8K21 - chains D and E of the 8 polymer chains in the assembly; structure by electron microscopy, 3.80 A resolution.

== Chain D (and E) ==
Molecule: Cas1
Organism: Vibrio phage ICP1_2004_A
Notes: chain E of this document is another copy of the same molecule, construct and numbering; everything in this record applies to it too
Reference sequence: F1D5W0 (F1D5W0_9CAUD); residues 1-295 here = UniProt positions 1-295
Sequence (295 residues; row label = number of the first residue in the row):
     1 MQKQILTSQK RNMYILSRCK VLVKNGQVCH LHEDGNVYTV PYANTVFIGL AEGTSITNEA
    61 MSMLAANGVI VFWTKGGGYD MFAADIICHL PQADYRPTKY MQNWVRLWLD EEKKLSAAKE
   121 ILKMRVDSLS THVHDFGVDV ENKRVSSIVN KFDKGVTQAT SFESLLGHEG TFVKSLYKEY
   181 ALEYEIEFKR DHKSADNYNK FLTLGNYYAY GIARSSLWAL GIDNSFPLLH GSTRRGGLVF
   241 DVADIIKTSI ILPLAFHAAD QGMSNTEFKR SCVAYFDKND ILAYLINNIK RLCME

== How chain D and chain E interact ==
Residue-residue contacts (97):
  K20(D) - S55(E)
  L50(D) - N58(E)
  A51(D) - N58(E)
  E52(D) - N58(E)
  T54(D) - T57(E)
  T54(D) - N58(E)  hydrogen bond (backbone-backbone)
  S55(D) - I56(E)
  S55(D) - T57(E)
  I56(D) - T54(E)
  I56(D) - S55(E)
  I56(D) - I56(E)  hydrogen bond (backbone-backbone)
  I56(D) - W73(E)
  T57(D) - T54(E)
  T57(D) - S55(E)
  T57(D) - W73(E)
  N58(D) - L50(E)
  N58(D) - A51(E)  hydrogen bond (side chain-backbone)
  N58(D) - E52(E)
  N58(D) - T54(E)  hydrogen bond (backbone-backbone)
  N58(D) - W73(E)
  N58(D) - T74(E)  hydrogen bond (side chain-backbone)
  N58(D) - F82(E)
  E59(D) - G53(E)
  M61(D) - W73(E)
  M61(D) - F82(E)
  M61(D) - A83(E)  hydrophobic
  S62(D) - F82(E)
  A65(D) - F82(E)  hydrophobic
  W73(D) - I56(E)
  W73(D) - N58(E)
  W73(D) - M61(E)
  T74(D) - N58(E)
  K75(D) - N58(E)
  K75(D) - S62(E)  hydrogen bond (backbone-side chain)
  G76(D) - S62(E)
  G77(D) - S62(E)
  D85(D) - P91(E)
  I87(D) - M61(E)  hydrophobic
  I87(D) - A65(E)  hydrophobic
  I87(D) - D85(E)
  C88(D) - A84(E)
  C88(D) - D85(E)
  H89(D) - M61(E)
  H89(D) - V71(E)
  H89(D) - W73(E)  hydrogen bond
  H89(D) - A84(E)
  L90(D) - A83(E)
  L90(D) - A84(E)  hydrogen bond (backbone-backbone)
  P91(D) - F82(E)
  Q92(D) - M81(E)
  Q92(D) - F82(E)  hydrogen bond (backbone-backbone)
  Q92(D) - A83(E)
  Q92(D) - A84(E)  hydrogen bond (side chain-backbone)
  Q92(D) - R214(E)
  Q92(D) - W218(E)
  A93(D) - F82(E)  hydrogen bond (backbone-backbone)
  A93(D) - R214(E)
  D94(D) - R235(E)  salt bridge
  Y95(D) - Y210(E)
  Y95(D) - R214(E)  hydrogen bond
  Y95(D) - R235(E)  hydrogen bond (backbone-side chain)
  Y95(D) - G236(E)
  Y95(D) - V239(E)  hydrophobic
  Y95(D) - F240(E)  hydrophobic
  R96(D) - R235(E)
  P97(D) - R235(E)
  T98(D) - S225(E)  hydrogen bond (side chain-backbone)
  T98(D) - S232(E)
  T98(D) - R234(E)
  M101(D) - D223(E)
  M101(D) - S225(E)
  M101(D) - F226(E)  hydrophobic
  Q102(D) - W108(E)
  Q102(D) - F226(E)
  Q102(D) - S232(E)  hydrogen bond (side chain-backbone)
  V105(D) - V105(E)  hydrophobic
  V105(D) - F226(E)  hydrophobic
  R106(D) - W108(E)
  R106(D) - L109(E)
  W108(D) - P97(E)  hydrophobic
  W108(D) - Q102(E)
  L109(D) - V105(E)  hydrophobic
  L109(D) - R106(E)
  D223(D) - I86(E)
  D223(D) - D223(E)
  N224(D) - I86(E)
  N224(D) - Y95(E)  hydrogen bond
  S225(D) - I86(E)
  S225(D) - Y95(E)
  S225(D) - P97(E)
  F226(D) - M101(E)  hydrophobic
  H230(D) - R96(E)
  R235(D) - D94(E)  salt bridge
  R235(D) - Y95(E)  hydrogen bond (side chain-backbone)
  R235(D) - R96(E)
  G236(D) - Y95(E)
  G237(D) - Y95(E)
Interface residues without a listed pair, chain D (51 interface residues in all): G53, A84, K99, R214, G221, P227
Interface residues without a listed pair, chain E (49 interface residues in all): E59, Q92, N224, P227, T233

== In short ==
Chain D and chain E form an interface of 51 and 49 residues respectively, with 17 hydrogen bonds and 2 salt
bridges. Polar pairs include D94(D)-R235(E), N58(D)-A51(E) and N58(D)-T74(E).
Both chains are Cas1 (Vibrio phage ICP1_2004_A). Entry 8K21 (Cas1-Cas2-dsDNA subregion in ICP1
Csy-DNA-Cas1-2/3 complex) was determined by electron microscopy.
